7X37 - chains L and H of the 5 polymer chains in the assembly; structure by electron microscopy, 3.31 A resolution.

Chain L:
Name: 2E6 light chain
Organism: Mus musculus
Amino-acid sequence (107 residues; row label = number of the first residue in the row):
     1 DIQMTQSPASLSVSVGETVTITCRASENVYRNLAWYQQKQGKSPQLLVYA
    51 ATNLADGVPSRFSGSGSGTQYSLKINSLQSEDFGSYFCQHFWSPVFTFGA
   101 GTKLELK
Disulfides: Cys-23/Cys-88

Chain H:
Name: 2E6 heavy chain
Organism: Mus musculus
Amino-acid sequence (119 residues; each row starts with the number of its first residue):
     1 QVQLKQSGPGLVQPSQSLSITCTVSGFSLTNYGVHWVRQSPGKGLEWLGV
    51 IWRGGSTDYNAAFMSRLSITKDNSKSQVFFKMNSLQADDTAIYYCAKGDY
   101 YGYDAMDSWGQGTSVTVSR
Disulfides: Cys-22/Cys-95

Interface between chain L and chain H:
Contacting residue pairs (28):
  Tyr-36(L) / Met-106(H)  hydrogen bond (side chain-backbone)
  Gln-38(L) / Gln-39(H)  hydrogen bond
  Gln-38(L) / Tyr-94(H)
  Lys-42(L) / Tyr-94(H)
  Ser-43(L) / Tyr-94(H)
  Ser-43(L) / Trp-109(H)
  Ser-43(L) / Gly-110(H)  hydrogen bond (side chain-backbone)
  Pro-44(L) / Trp-109(H)  hydrogen bond (backbone-side chain)
  Leu-46(L) / Tyr-100(H)  hydrophobic
  Leu-46(L) / Ala-105(H)  hydrophobic
  Leu-46(L) / Met-106(H)
  Tyr-49(L) / Tyr-100(H)  hydrophobic
  Tyr-49(L) / Tyr-101(H)
  Tyr-49(L) / Tyr-103(H)  hydrophobic
  Ala-50(L) / Tyr-103(H)  hydrophobic
  Asn-53(L) / Tyr-103(H)
  Asp-56(L) / Tyr-100(H)  hydrogen bond (backbone-side chain)
  Phe-87(L) / Leu-45(H)  hydrophobic
  Gln-89(L) / Met-106(H)
  Phe-91(L) / Tyr-103(H)
  Phe-91(L) / Asp-104(H)
  Pro-94(L) / Asp-58(H)
  Val-95(L) / Trp-47(H)  hydrophobic
  Val-95(L) / Asn-60(H)
  Phe-96(L) / His-35(H)
  Phe-96(L) / Trp-47(H)
  Phe-98(L) / Leu-45(H)  hydrophobic
  Phe-98(L) / Met-106(H)  hydrophobic
Interface residues without a listed pair, chain L (18 interface residues in all): Ala-55
Interface residues without a listed pair, chain H (19 interface residues in all): Val-37, Glu-46, Asp-107, Gln-111

In short:
18 residues of chain L face 19 of chain H across their interface, with 5 hydrogen bonds. Polar pairs include
Tyr-36(L)/Met-106(H), Gln-38(L)/Gln-39(H) and Ser-43(L)/Gly-110(H).
Chain L is 2E6 light chain and chain H is 2E6 heavy chain, both from Mus musculus; the structure, Cryo-EM
structure of Coxsackievirus B1 A particle in complex with nAb 2E6 (CVB1-A:2E6), was determined by electron
microscopy, deposited together with 7X2G, 7X2I, 7X2O, 7X2T, 7X2W, 7X35 and 7 further entries.
